PDB entry 5C44 | X-ray diffraction, 3.95 A resolution | chains B and C of the 15 polymer chains in the assembly

Chain B:
Name: DNA-directed RNA polymerase II subunit RPB2
Source organism: Saccharomyces cerevisiae (strain ATCC 204508 / S288c)
Notes: EC 2.7.7.6
UniProtKB: P08518 (RPB2_YEAST); residue numbers follow UniProt; this construct covers 1-1224
Sequence (1224 residues; each row starts with the number of its first residue):
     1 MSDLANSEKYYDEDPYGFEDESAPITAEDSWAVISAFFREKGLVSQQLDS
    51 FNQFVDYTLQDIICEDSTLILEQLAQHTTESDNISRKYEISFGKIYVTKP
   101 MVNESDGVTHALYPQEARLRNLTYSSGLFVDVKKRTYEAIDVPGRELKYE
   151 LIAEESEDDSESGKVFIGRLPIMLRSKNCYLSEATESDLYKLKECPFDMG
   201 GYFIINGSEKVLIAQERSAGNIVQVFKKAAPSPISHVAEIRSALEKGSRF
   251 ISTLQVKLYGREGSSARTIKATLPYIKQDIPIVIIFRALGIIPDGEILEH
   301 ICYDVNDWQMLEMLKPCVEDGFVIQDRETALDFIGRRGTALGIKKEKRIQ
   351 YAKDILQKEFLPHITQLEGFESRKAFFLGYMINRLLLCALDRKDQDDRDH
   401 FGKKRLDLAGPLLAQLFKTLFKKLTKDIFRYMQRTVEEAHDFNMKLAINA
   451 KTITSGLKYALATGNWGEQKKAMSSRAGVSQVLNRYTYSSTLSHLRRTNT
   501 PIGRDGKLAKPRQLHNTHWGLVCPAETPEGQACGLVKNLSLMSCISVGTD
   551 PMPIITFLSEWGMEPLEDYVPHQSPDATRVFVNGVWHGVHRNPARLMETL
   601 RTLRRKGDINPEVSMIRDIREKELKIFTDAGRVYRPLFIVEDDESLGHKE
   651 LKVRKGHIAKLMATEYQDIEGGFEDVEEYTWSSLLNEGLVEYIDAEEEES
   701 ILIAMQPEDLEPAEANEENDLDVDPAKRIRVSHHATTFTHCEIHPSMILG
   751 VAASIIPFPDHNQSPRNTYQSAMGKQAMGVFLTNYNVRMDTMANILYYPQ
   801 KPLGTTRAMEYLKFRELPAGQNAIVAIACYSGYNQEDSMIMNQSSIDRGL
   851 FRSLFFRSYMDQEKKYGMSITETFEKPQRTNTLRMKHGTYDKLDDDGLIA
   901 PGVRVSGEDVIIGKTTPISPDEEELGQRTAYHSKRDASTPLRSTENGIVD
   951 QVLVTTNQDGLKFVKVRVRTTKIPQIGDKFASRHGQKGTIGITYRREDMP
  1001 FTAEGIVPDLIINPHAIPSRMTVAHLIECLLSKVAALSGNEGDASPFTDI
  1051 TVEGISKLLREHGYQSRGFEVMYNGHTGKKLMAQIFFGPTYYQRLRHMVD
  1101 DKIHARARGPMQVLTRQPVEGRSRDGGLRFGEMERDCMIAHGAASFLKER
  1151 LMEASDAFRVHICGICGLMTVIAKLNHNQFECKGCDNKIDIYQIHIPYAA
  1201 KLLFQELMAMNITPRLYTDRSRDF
Disordered / not traced: 1-19, 153-158, 248, 262-263, 270, 337-340, 344-347, 507-509, 669-677, 715-725, 731-734, 927-928

Chain C:
Name: DNA-directed RNA polymerase II subunit RPB3
Source organism: Saccharomyces cerevisiae (strain ATCC 204508 / S288c)
UniProtKB: P16370 (RPB3_YEAST); numbering as in UniProt (aligned over 1-318)
Sequence (318 residues; each row starts with the number of its first residue):
     1 MSEEGPQVKIREASKDNVDFILSNVDLAMANSLRRVMIAEIPTLAIDSVE
    51 VETNTTVLADEFIAHRLGLIPLQSMDIEQLEYSRDCFCEDHCDKCSVVLT
   101 LQAFGESESTTNVYSKDLVIVSNLMGRNIGHPIIQDKEGNGVLICKLRKG
   151 QELKLTCVAKKGIAKEHAKWGPAAAIEFEYDPWNKLKHTDYWYEQDSAKE
   201 WPQSKNCEYEDPPNEGDPFDYKAQADTFYMNVESVGSIPVDQVVVRGIDT
   251 LQKKVASILLALTQMDQDKVNFASGDNNTASNMLGSNEDVMMTGAEQDPY
   301 SNASQMGNTGSGGYDNAW
Disordered / not traced: 1-3, 269-318
UniProt features mapped onto this chain:
  - binding site (Zn(2+)): C86, C88, C92, C95
  - modified residue: S2 (N-acetylserine)
  - natural variant: A30 (A30D: In mutant RPB3-1)
  - mutagenesis: K9 (K9E: Transcript termination readthrough)

Interface between chain B and chain C:
Contacting residue pairs (80):
  N786(B) - V57(C)  hydrogen bond (side chain-backbone)
  Y797(B) - F62(C)
  Y797(B) - H65(C)
  Y798(B) - F62(C)  hydrophobic
  Y798(B) - H65(C)
  Y798(B) - R66(C)  hydrogen bond
  S844(B) - A168(C)
  D847(B) - H65(C)
  D847(B) - H167(C)  salt bridge
  D847(B) - A168(C)  hydrogen bond (side chain-backbone)
  R848(B) - H65(C)  hydrogen bond (backbone-side chain)
  R848(B) - L69(C)
  G849(B) - H65(C)
  R852(B) - H65(C)  hydrogen bond
  L854(B) - E61(C)
  I948(B) - E61(C)
  R969(B) - A59(C)
  R969(B) - D60(C)  salt bridge
  R969(B) - E61(C)  salt bridge
  T971(B) - E61(C)
  R995(B) - K165(C)
  R996(B) - I38(C)
  R996(B) - A173(C)
  R996(B) - A174(C)  hydrogen bond (side chain-backbone)
  E997(B) - R34(C)  hydrogen bond (backbone-side chain)
  E997(B) - R35(C)
  E997(B) - I38(C)
  E997(B) - A39(C)
  D998(B) - R35(C)  salt bridge
  F1001(B) - R34(C)
  F1001(B) - F178(C)  hydrophobic
  A1003(B) - E177(C)
  A1003(B) - F178(C)  hydrogen bond (backbone-backbone)
  E1004(B) - E177(C)
  G1005(B) - A175(C)
  G1005(B) - I176(C)
  R1060(B) - K199(C)  hydrogen bond (side chain-backbone)
  R1060(B) - E200(C)  hydrogen bond (side chain-backbone)
  R1060(B) - W201(C)
  R1060(B) - P202(C)
  G1063(B) - P202(C)
  Q1065(B) - W192(C)
  Q1065(B) - E200(C)
  Q1065(B) - W201(C)
  R1067(B) - W192(C)
  R1067(B) - E194(C)  salt bridge
  F1069(B) - W201(C)
  E1070(B) - W201(C)
  V1071(B) - Y191(C)  hydrophobic
  V1071(B) - W201(C)  hydrophobic
  Y1073(B) - F178(C)
  Y1073(B) - E179(C)  hydrogen bond
  Y1073(B) - Y180(C)  hydrophobic
  N1074(B) - N31(C)
  G1075(B) - N31(C)
  G1075(B) - R34(C)
  G1075(B) - R35(C)  hydrogen bond (backbone-side chain)
  H1076(B) - N31(C)  hydrogen bond (backbone-side chain)
  H1076(B) - R35(C)
  T1077(B) - L27(C)
  T1077(B) - N31(C)
  G1078(B) - N31(C)
  G1078(B) - Y180(C)  hydrogen bond (backbone-side chain)
  K1079(B) - Y180(C)
  K1079(B) - H188(C)
  K1080(B) - Y180(C)  hydrogen bond (backbone-side chain)
  K1080(B) - D181(C)  hydrogen bond (side chain-backbone)
  K1080(B) - N184(C)  hydrogen bond
  K1080(B) - H188(C)
  K1080(B) - T189(C)
  L1081(B) - T189(C)
  M1082(B) - K187(C)
  M1082(B) - H188(C)
  M1082(B) - T189(C)
  M1082(B) - D190(C)  hydrogen bond (backbone-backbone)
  Q1084(B) - T189(C)
  Q1084(B) - D190(C)
  Q1084(B) - Y191(C)
  Q1084(B) - W192(C)
  Q1084(B) - W201(C)
Interface residues without a listed pair, chain C (41 interface residues in all): E40, A164, E166

In short:
Chain B and chain C form an interface of 38 and 41 residues respectively, with 18 hydrogen bonds and 5 salt
bridges. Polar pairs include D847(B)-H167(C), R969(B)-D60(C) and R969(B)-E61(C). UniProt lists 4 Zn2+-binding
residues and one mutagenesis site on chain C.
Here chain B is DNA-directed RNA polymerase II subunit RPB2 and chain C is DNA-directed RNA polymerase II
subunit RPB3, both from Saccharomyces cerevisiae (strain ATCC 204508 / S288c). Entry 5C44 (Crystal structure
of a transcribing RNA Polymerase II complex reveals a complete transcription bubble) was determined by X-ray
diffraction (same publication as 5C3E, 5C4A, 5C4J and 5C4X).
